Entry 7TXT (electron microscopy, 3.00 A resolution); this record covers chains C and S of the 3 polymer chains in the assembly.

Chain C:
Name: 15B8 Fab heavy chain
From: Mus musculus
Notes: antibody fragment or engineered binder
Amino-acid sequence (120 residues; each row starts with the number of its first residue):
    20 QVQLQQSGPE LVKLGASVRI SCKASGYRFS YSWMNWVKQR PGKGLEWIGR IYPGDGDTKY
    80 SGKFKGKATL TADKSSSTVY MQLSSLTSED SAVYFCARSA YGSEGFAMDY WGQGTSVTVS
Cystine bridges: Cys41-Cys115

Chain S:
Name: Sodium-dependent serotonin transporter
From: Homo sapiens
Reference sequence: P31645 (SC6A4_HUMAN); residue numbers follow UniProt; this construct covers 77-617
Amino-acid sequence (541 residues; each row starts with the number of its first residue):
    77 GERETWGKKV DFLLSVIGYA VDLGNVWRFP YICYQNGGGA FLLPYTIMAI FGGIPLFYME
   137 LALGQYHRNG CISIWRKICP IFKGIGYAIC IIAFYIASYY NTIMAWALYY LISSFTDQLP
   197 WTSCKNSWNT GNCTNYFSED NITWTLHSTS PAEEFYTRHV LQIHRSKGLQ DLGGISWQLA
   257 LCIMLIFTVI YFSIWKGVKT SGKVVWVTAT FPYIILSVLL VRGATLPGAW RGVLFYLKPN
   317 WQKLLETGVW IDAAAQIFFS LGPGFGVLLA FASYNKFNNN CYQDALVTSV VNCMTSFVSG
   377 FVIFTVLGYM AEMRNEDVSE VAKDAGPSLL FITYAEAIAN MPASTFFAII FFLMLITLGL
   437 DSTFAGLEGV ITAVLDEFPH VWAKRRERFV LAVVITCFFG SLVTLTFGGA YVVKLLEEYA
   497 TGPAVLTVAL IEAVAVSWFY GITQFCRDVK EMLGFSPGWF WRICWVAISP LFLLFIICSF
   557 LMSPPQLRLF QYNYPYWSII LGYCIGTSSF ICIPTYIAYR LIITPGTFKE RIIKSITPET
   617 P
Cystine bridges: Cys200-Cys209
Ligand contacts: KWC (1-[4-(4-fluorophenyl)-1,3-thiazol-2-yl]piperazine): Tyr95, Ala96, Asp98, Ala169, Ile172, Ala173, Tyr176, Asn177, Phe335, Ser336, Leu337, Gly338, Phe341, Ser438, Thr439, Gly442, Leu443
Reported in the primary citation:
  - binding site for KWC: Tyr95, Asp98, Tyr176, Phe335, Phe341

How chain C and chain S interact:
Residue-residue contacts (20; chain C residue first):
  Arg47(C) - Gly207(S)  hydrogen bond (side chain-backbone)
  Arg47(C) - Cys209(S)  hydrogen bond (side chain-backbone)
  Tyr50(C) - Thr210(S)
  Tyr50(C) - Asn211(S)  hydrogen bond (side chain-backbone)
  Tyr50(C) - Ser214(S)
  Tyr50(C) - Ile218(S)  hydrophobic
  Trp52(C) - Lys201(S)  hydrogen bond (side chain-backbone)
  Tyr71(C) - Cys200(S)  hydrogen bond (side chain-backbone)
  Tyr71(C) - Lys201(S)
  Asp74(C) - Gln194(S)  hydrogen bond
  Asp74(C) - Ser199(S)  hydrogen bond
  Tyr120(C) - Gly207(S)
  Gly121(C) - Ser203(S)
  Gly121(C) - Asn205(S)  hydrogen bond (backbone-backbone)
  Ser122(C) - Asn205(S)  hydrogen bond (backbone-backbone)
  Ser122(C) - Thr206(S)  hydrogen bond
  Ser122(C) - Gly207(S)
  Phe125(C) - Lys201(S)
  Phe125(C) - Asn202(S)
  Phe125(C) - Ser203(S)
Also at the interface, not in a pair above, chain S (15 interface residues in all): Arg234

Overview:
The interface between chain C and chain S involves 9 residues on one side and 15 on the other, with 10
hydrogen bonds. Among the polar pairs are Arg47(C)-Gly207(S), Arg47(C)-Cys209(S) and Tyr50(C)-Asn211(S).
Ligands of chain S: compound KWC. From the paper: a binding site for KWC at Tyr95(S), Asp98(S) and Tyr176(S)
among others.
Here chain C is 15B8 Fab heavy chain (Mus musculus) and chain S is Sodium-dependent serotonin transporter
(Homo sapiens). Entry 7TXT (Structure of human serotonin transporter bound to small molecule '8090 in lipid
nanodisc and NaCl) was determined by electron microscopy.
